PDB entry 2V7Q | X-ray diffraction, 2.10 A resolution | chains C and J of the 10 polymer chains in the assembly

== Chain C ==
Name: ATP synthase subunit alpha heart isoform
From: Bos taurus
Notes: EC 3.6.1.14
UniProt: Q1JQC4 (ATPA1_BOVIN); residues 1-510 here correspond to UniProt positions 44-553 (UniProt number = residue number + 43)
Amino-acid sequence (510 residues; each row starts with the number of its first residue):
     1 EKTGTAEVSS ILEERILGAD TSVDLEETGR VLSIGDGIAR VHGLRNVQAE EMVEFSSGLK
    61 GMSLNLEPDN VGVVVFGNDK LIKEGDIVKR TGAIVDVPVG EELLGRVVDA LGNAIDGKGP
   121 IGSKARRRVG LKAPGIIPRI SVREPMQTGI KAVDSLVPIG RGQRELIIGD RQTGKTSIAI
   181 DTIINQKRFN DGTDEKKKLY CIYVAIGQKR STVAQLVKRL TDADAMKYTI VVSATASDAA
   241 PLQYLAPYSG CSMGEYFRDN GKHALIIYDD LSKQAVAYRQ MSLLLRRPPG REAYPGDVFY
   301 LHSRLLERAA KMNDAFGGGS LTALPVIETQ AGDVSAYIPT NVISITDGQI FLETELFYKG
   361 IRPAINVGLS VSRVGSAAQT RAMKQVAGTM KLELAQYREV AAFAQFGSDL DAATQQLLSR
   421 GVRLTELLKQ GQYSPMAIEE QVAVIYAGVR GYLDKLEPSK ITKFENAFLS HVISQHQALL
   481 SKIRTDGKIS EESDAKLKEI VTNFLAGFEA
Disordered / not traced: 1-22, 405-409, 484-493
Ion coordination: Mg2+: T176 (together with ATP)
Small-molecule neighbours: ATP (adenosine-5'-triphosphate): D170, R171, Q172, T173, G174, K175, T176, S177, E328, F357, R362, P363, Q430, G431, Q432, Y433
What the authors report for this chain:
  - conformationally variable residues (helix shift, side-chain flip): R373, T389 to L417
  - catalytic residues: R373 (citing earlier work)

== Chain J ==
Name: Atpase inhibitor
From: Bos taurus
UniProt: P01096 (ATIF1_BOVIN); residues 1-60 here correspond to UniProt positions 26-85 (UniProt number = residue number + 25)
Amino-acid sequence (66 residues; each row starts with the number of its first residue):
     1 GSESGDNVRS SAGAVRDAGG AFGKREQAEE ERYFRARAKE QLAALKKHHE NEISHHAKEI
    61 HHHHHH
Disordered / not traced: 1-7, 51-66
Differences from the reference sequence: expression tag (61-66)
Swiss-Prot annotation at these positions:
  - region: G1 to Q27 (N-terminal inhibitory region), H49 to I60 (Antiparallel alpha-helical coiled coil region)
  - site (Participates in pH sensing): E26, H49
What the authors report for this chain:
  - contacts within the chain: E29-R32 (salt bridge), E31-R35 (salt bridge)

== How chain C and chain J interact ==
Contacting residue pairs - 13 pairs, chain C then chain J:
  Q396(C) - R35(J)  hydrogen bond (backbone-side chain)
  E399(C) - A28(J)
  E399(C) - E31(J)
  E399(C) - R35(J)  salt bridge
  V400(C) - A28(J)
  V400(C) - E31(J)
  V400(C) - R35(J)
  A402(C) - K24(J)
  A402(C) - A28(J)  hydrophobic
  F403(C) - A28(J)
  F403(C) - E29(J)
  F403(C) - R32(J)
  Q416(C) - K39(J)
Interface residues without a listed pair, chain C (9 interface residues in all): R398, T414, L417
Interface residues without a listed pair, chain J (9 interface residues in all): R25, Q27

== In short ==
Chain C and chain J each contribute 9 residues to their interface; the contacts include 1 hydrogen bond and 1
salt bridge. Polar pairs include E399(C)-R35(J) and Q396(C)-R35(J). Chain C binds ATP. The paper reports the
catalytic residue R373(C); conformational variability at R373(C) and T389(C).
Chain C is ATP synthase subunit alpha heart isoform and chain J is Atpase inhibitor, both from Bos taurus; the
structure, The structure of F1-ATPase inhibited by I1-60HIS, a monomeric form of the inhibitor protein, IF1,
was determined by X-ray diffraction.
